4NOS - chains A and B; structure by X-ray diffraction, 2.25 A resolution.

Chain A (and B):
Molecule: Inducible nitric oxide synthase
From: Homo sapiens
Notes: EC 1.14.13.39; fragment: oxygenase domain; chain B of this document is another copy of the same molecule, construct and numbering; everything in this record applies to it too
UniProtKB: P35228 (NOS2A_HUMAN); residue numbers follow UniProt; this construct covers 82-508
Amino-acid sequence (427 residues; each row starts with the number of its first residue):
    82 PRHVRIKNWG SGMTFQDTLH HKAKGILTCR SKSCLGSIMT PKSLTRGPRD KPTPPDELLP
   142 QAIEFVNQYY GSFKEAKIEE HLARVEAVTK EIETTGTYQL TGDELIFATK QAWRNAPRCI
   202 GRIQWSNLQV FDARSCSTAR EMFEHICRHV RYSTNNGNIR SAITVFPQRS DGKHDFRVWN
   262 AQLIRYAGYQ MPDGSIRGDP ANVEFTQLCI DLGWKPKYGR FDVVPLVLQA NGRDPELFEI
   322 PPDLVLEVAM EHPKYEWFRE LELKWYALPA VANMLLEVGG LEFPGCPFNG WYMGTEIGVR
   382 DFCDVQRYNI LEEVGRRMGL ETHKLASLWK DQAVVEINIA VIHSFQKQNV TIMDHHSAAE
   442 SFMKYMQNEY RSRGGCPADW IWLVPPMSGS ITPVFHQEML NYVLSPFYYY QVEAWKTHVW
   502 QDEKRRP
Unresolved in the structure: 82, 504-508
Construct notes: conflict Ile-423 (Leu in P35228)
Metal / ion sites: Zn2+: Cys-110, Cys-115 (shared with Cys-110(B), Cys-115(B) of chain B); heme Fe near Cys-200 (its only coordinating residue here)
Ligand contacts:
  - quinonoid 7,8-tetrahydrobiopterin (H2B; 2-amino-6-(1,2-dihydroxy-propyl)-7,8-dihydro-6H-pteridin-4-one): Ser-118, Met-120, Arg-381, Ile-462, Trp-463
  - tetrahydrobiopterin (H4B): Trp-90, Trp-461, Phe-476, His-477, Gln-478, Glu-479
  - heme (HEM): Trp-194, Ala-197, Arg-199, Cys-200, Ile-201, Gly-202, Gln-205, Leu-209, Ser-242, Met-355, Phe-369, Asn-370, Gly-371, Trp-372, Met-374, Glu-377, Trp-463, Tyr-489, Tyr-491
  - ethylisothiourea (ITU): Pro-350, Val-352, Phe-369, Asn-370, Gly-371, Trp-372, Tyr-373, Glu-377
Curated features (UniProtKB/Swiss-Prot):
  - binding site (Zn(2+)): Cys-110, Cys-115
  - binding site ((6R)-L-erythro-5,6,7,8-tetrahydrobiopterin): Ser-118, Arg-381, Ile-462, Trp-463, Phe-476
  - binding site (heme b): Cys-200, Tyr-491
  - binding site (L-arginine): Gln-263, Trp-372, Tyr-373, Glu-377
  - modified residue: Ser-234 (Phosphoserine)

How chain A and chain B interact:
Contacting residue pairs (126; chain A residue first):
  Arg-83(A) / Arg-111(B)
  Val-85(A) / Leu-116(B)  hydrophobic
  Trp-90(A) / Met-120(B)
  Gly-91(A) / Gln-387(B)
  His-101(A) / Arg-111(B)  hydrogen bond
  His-101(A) / Lys-113(B)
  His-101(A) / Ser-114(B)
  His-102(A) / Arg-111(B)
  His-102(A) / Lys-113(B)  hydrogen bond (backbone-side chain)
  Ala-104(A) / Lys-113(B)
  Lys-105(A) / Ser-112(B)
  Lys-105(A) / Lys-113(B)
  Gly-106(A) / Ser-112(B)
  Gly-106(A) / Lys-113(B)
  Ile-107(A) / Ser-112(B)  hydrogen bond (backbone-backbone)
  Leu-108(A) / Arg-111(B)
  Leu-108(A) / Ser-112(B)  hydrogen bond (backbone-backbone)
  Leu-108(A) / Ser-114(B)
  Leu-108(A) / Cys-115(B)
  Cys-110(A) / Cys-110(B)  hydrophobic
  Cys-110(A) / Arg-111(B)
  Cys-110(A) / Cys-115(B)  hydrophobic
  Arg-111(A) / Arg-83(B)
  Arg-111(A) / Cys-110(B)
  Ser-112(A) / Lys-105(B)
  Ser-112(A) / Gly-106(B)
  Ser-112(A) / Ile-107(B)  hydrogen bond (backbone-backbone)
  Ser-112(A) / Leu-108(B)  hydrogen bond (backbone-backbone)
  Lys-113(A) / His-101(B)
  Lys-113(A) / His-102(B)  hydrogen bond (side chain-backbone)
  Lys-113(A) / Ala-104(B)
  Lys-113(A) / Lys-105(B)
  Lys-113(A) / Tyr-483(B)
  Ser-114(A) / His-101(B)
  Ser-114(A) / Asn-482(B)
  Cys-115(A) / Leu-108(B)
  Cys-115(A) / Cys-110(B)  hydrophobic
  Cys-115(A) / Cys-115(B)  hydrophobic
  Cys-115(A) / Leu-481(B)
  Cys-115(A) / Asn-482(B)  hydrogen bond (backbone-backbone)
  Leu-116(A) / Leu-481(B)  hydrophobic
  Ser-118(A) / Trp-461(B)
  Ser-118(A) / Glu-479(B)
  Ser-118(A) / Met-480(B)  hydrogen bond (side chain-backbone)
  Ile-119(A) / Ile-87(B)  hydrophobic
  Ile-119(A) / Glu-479(B)
  Met-120(A) / Trp-90(B)
  Met-120(A) / Glu-479(B)  hydrogen bond (backbone-side chain)
  Val-380(A) / Ser-471(B)
  Arg-381(A) / Ser-471(B)
  Arg-381(A) / Phe-476(B)
  Arg-381(A) / His-477(B)
  Asp-385(A) / His-477(B)  salt bridge
  Gln-387(A) / Gly-91(B)  hydrogen bond (side chain-backbone)
  Leu-392(A) / Ile-472(B)  hydrophobic
  Leu-406(A) / His-437(B)
  Leu-406(A) / Ser-438(B)
  Leu-406(A) / Glu-441(B)
  Ala-407(A) / Ile-423(B)
  Ala-407(A) / Gln-427(B)
  Ala-407(A) / Asp-435(B)
  Ser-408(A) / Ile-420(B)
  Leu-409(A) / Asn-419(B)
  Leu-409(A) / Ile-420(B)  hydrophobic
  Leu-409(A) / His-436(B)
  Leu-409(A) / His-437(B)
  Lys-411(A) / His-437(B)
  Lys-411(A) / Ile-472(B)
  Asp-412(A) / Val-416(B)
  Asp-412(A) / His-436(B)  salt bridge
  Asp-412(A) / His-437(B)  salt bridge
  Asp-412(A) / Met-468(B)
  Asp-412(A) / Ser-469(B)  hydrogen bond
  Gln-413(A) / Val-416(B)
  Gln-413(A) / Glu-417(B)  hydrogen bond
  Gln-413(A) / Ile-420(B)
  Val-415(A) / Ile-472(B)  hydrophobic
  Val-416(A) / Asp-412(B)
  Val-416(A) / Gln-413(B)
  Glu-417(A) / Gln-413(B)  hydrogen bond
  Asn-419(A) / Leu-409(B)
  Ile-420(A) / Ser-408(B)
  Ile-420(A) / Leu-409(B)  hydrophobic
  Ile-420(A) / Gln-413(B)
  Ile-423(A) / Ala-407(B)
  Ile-423(A) / Leu-409(B)  hydrophobic
  Gln-427(A) / Ala-407(B)
  Asp-435(A) / Leu-406(B)
  Asp-435(A) / Ala-407(B)
  His-436(A) / Leu-409(B)
  His-436(A) / Asp-412(B)  salt bridge
  His-437(A) / Leu-406(B)
  His-437(A) / Leu-409(B)
  His-437(A) / Asp-412(B)  salt bridge
  Ser-438(A) / Leu-406(B)
  Glu-441(A) / Leu-406(B)
  Trp-461(A) / Ser-118(B)
  Trp-461(A) / Trp-461(B)  hydrophobic
  Trp-461(A) / Ile-462(B)  hydrophobic
  Ile-462(A) / Trp-461(B)  hydrophobic
  Ile-462(A) / Ile-462(B)  hydrophobic
  Pro-467(A) / Ser-469(B)
  Pro-467(A) / Gly-470(B)  hydrogen bond (backbone-backbone)
  Pro-467(A) / Ser-471(B)  hydrogen bond (backbone-backbone)
  Ser-469(A) / Asp-412(B)  hydrogen bond
  Ser-469(A) / Pro-467(B)
  Ser-469(A) / Ser-469(B)
  Gly-470(A) / Pro-467(B)  hydrogen bond (backbone-backbone)
  Ser-471(A) / Val-380(B)
  Ser-471(A) / Arg-381(B)
  Ser-471(A) / Pro-467(B)  hydrogen bond (backbone-backbone)
  Ile-472(A) / Leu-392(B)  hydrophobic
  Ile-472(A) / Lys-411(B)
  Ile-472(A) / Val-415(B)  hydrophobic
  Phe-476(A) / Arg-381(B)
  Phe-476(A) / Pro-467(B)  hydrophobic
  His-477(A) / Asp-385(B)  salt bridge
  Glu-479(A) / Ser-118(B)
  Glu-479(A) / Ile-119(B)
  Glu-479(A) / Met-120(B)  hydrogen bond (side chain-backbone)
  Met-480(A) / Ser-118(B)  hydrogen bond (backbone-side chain)
  Leu-481(A) / Cys-115(B)
  Leu-481(A) / Leu-116(B)  hydrophobic
  Asn-482(A) / Ser-114(B)
  Asn-482(A) / Cys-115(B)  hydrogen bond (backbone-backbone)
  Tyr-483(A) / Lys-113(B)
Other interface residues (no listed pair), chain A (67 interface residues in all): Arg-86, Ile-87, Gly-117, Thr-121, Lys-335, Cys-384, Lys-405, Met-468
Other interface residues (no listed pair), chain B (64 interface residues in all): Val-85, Gly-117, Lys-335, Cys-384

Overview:
Chain A and chain B form an interface of 67 and 64 residues respectively; the contacts include 22 hydrogen
bonds and 6 salt bridges. Polar pairs include Asp-385(A)/His-477(B), Asp-412(A)/His-436(B) and
Asp-412(A)/His-437(B). Ligands of chain A: heme, quinonoid 7,8-tetrahydrobiopterin, ethylisothiourea and
tetrahydrobiopterin.
Both chains are Inducible nitric oxide synthase (Homo sapiens). Entry 4NOS (Human inducible nitric oxide
synthase with inhibitor) was determined by X-ray diffraction, deposited together with 3NOS.
